Entry 8HXQ (X-ray diffraction, 2.40 A resolution); this record covers chains A and B of the 4 polymer chains in the assembly.

Chain A (and B):
Protein: Nanobody1
From: Vicugna pacos
Notes: antibody fragment or engineered binder; chain B of this document is another copy of the same molecule, construct and numbering; everything in this record applies to it too
Amino-acid sequence (125 residues; row label = number of the first residue in the row):
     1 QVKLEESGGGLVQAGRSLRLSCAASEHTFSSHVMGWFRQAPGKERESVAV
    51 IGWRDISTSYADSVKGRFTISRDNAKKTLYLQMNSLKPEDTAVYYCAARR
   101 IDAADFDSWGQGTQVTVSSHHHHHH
Not modelled in the structure: 120-125
Disulfides: Cys22-Cys96

Chain A / chain B interface:
Pairs across the interface - 5 pairs, chain A then chain B:
  Glu44(A) with Ser59(B), hydrogen bond
  Ser59(A) with Glu44(B), hydrogen bond
  Asp62(A) with Ser63(B)
  Ser63(A) with Asp62(B)
  Asp105(A) with Asp105(B)
Also at the interface, not in a pair above, chain A (6 interface residues in all): Ala104

In short:
6 residues of chain A face 5 of chain B across their interface, with 2 hydrogen bonds. Its one hydrogen-bonded
contact is Glu44(A)-Ser59(B).
Chain A and chain B are both Nanobody1 (Vicugna pacos); the structure, Nanobody1 in complex with human BCMA
ECD, was determined by X-ray diffraction, deposited together with 8HXR.
